Entry 5FXM (X-ray diffraction, 1.99 A resolution); this record covers chain A.

== Chain A ==
Protein: Endo-1,4-beta-xylanase Y
Organism: Ruminiclostridium thermocellum
Notes: EC 3.1.1.73
Reference sequence: P51584 (XYNY_CLOTM); residue numbers follow UniProt; this construct covers 792-1077
Chain sequence (297 residues; each row starts with the number of its first residue):
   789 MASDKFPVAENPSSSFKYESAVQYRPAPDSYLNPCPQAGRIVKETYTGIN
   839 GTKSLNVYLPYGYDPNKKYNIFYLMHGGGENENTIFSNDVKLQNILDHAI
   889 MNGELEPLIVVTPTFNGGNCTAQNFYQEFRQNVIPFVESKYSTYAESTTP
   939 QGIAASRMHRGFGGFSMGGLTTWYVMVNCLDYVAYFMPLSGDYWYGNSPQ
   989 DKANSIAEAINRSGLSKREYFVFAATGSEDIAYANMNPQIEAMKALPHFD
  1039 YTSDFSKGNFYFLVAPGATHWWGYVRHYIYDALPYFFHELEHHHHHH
Disordered / not traced: 789-802
Sequence notes: expression tag (789-791, 1078-1085); conflict Glu1017 (Asp in P51584), Asp1018 (His in P51584)
Modified / non-standard residues: Mse789 (selenomethionine); Mse863, Mse889, Mse946, Mse955, Mse964, Mse975, Mse1024, Mse1031 (selenomethionine; parent Met); Ser954 (phosphoserine; SEP)
Bound ions: Cd2+ site 1: Cys823, His886, Mse889, Glu1017; Cd2+ site 2: Glu894, His1076, Glu1079, His1083, His1085; Cd2+ site 3: His947, His1080; Cd2+ site 4: Glu1007, His1082, His1084; Cd2+ site 5 near His1081 (its only coordinating residue here)

== Overview ==
Cys823, His886, Mse889 and Glu1017 form the Cd2+ site 1. The Cd2+ site 2 is built by Glu894, His1076, Glu1079,
His1083 and His1085.
Chain A is Endo-1,4-beta-xylanase Y (Ruminiclostridium thermocellum); the structure, Structure of FAE solved
by SAD from data collected by Direct Data Collection (DDC) using the ..., was determined by X-ray diffraction
together with 5FXL and 5FXN from the same study.
